Entry 1I50 (X-ray diffraction, 2.80 A resolution); this record covers chains B and C of the 10 polymer chains in the assembly.

[Chain B]
Name: DNA-directed RNA polymerase II 140KD polypeptide
Organism: Saccharomyces cerevisiae
Notes: EC 2.7.7.6
Reference sequence: P08518 (RPB2_YEAST); residue numbers follow UniProt; this construct covers 1-1224
Sequence (1224 residues; row label = number of the first residue in the row):
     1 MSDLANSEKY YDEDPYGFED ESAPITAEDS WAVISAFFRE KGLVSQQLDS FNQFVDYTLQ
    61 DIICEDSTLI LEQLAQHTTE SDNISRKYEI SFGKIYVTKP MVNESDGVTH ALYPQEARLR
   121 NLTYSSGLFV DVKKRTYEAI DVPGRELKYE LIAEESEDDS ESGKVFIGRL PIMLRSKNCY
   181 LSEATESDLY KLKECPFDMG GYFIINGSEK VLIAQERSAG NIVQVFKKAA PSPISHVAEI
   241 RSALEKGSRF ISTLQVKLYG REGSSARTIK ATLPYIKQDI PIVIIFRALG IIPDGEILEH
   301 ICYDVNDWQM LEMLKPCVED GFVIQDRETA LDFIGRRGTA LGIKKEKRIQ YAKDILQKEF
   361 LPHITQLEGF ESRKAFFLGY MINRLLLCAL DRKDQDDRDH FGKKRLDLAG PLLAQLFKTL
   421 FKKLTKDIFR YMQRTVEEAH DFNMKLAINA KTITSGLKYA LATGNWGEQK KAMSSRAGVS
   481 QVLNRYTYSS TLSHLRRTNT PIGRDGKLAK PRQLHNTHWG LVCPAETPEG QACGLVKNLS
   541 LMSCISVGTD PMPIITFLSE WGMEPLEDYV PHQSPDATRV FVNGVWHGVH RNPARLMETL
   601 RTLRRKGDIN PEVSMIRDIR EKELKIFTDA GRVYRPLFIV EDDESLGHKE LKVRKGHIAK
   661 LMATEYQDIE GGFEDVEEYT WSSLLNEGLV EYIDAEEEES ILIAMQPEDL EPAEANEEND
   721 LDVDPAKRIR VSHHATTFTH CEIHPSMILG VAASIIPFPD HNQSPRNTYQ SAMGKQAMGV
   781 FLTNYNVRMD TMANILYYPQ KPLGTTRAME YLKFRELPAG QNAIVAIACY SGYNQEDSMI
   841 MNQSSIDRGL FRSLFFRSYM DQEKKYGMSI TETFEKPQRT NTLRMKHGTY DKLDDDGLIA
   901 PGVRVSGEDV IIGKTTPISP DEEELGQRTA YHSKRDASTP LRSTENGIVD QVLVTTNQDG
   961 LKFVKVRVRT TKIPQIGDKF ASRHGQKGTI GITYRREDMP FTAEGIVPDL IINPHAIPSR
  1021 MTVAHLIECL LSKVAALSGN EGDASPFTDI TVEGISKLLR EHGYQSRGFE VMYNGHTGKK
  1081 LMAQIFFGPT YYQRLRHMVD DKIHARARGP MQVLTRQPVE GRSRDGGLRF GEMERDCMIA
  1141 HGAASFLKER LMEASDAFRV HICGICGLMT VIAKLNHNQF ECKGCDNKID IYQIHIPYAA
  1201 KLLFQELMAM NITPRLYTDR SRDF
Disordered / not traced: 1-17, 71-88, 139-163, 438-445, 468-476, 503-508, 669-677, 713-721, 920-932, 1111-1126
Bound ions: Zn2+: C1163, C1166, C1182, C1185
What the authors report for this chain:
  - catalytic residues: E836, D837
  - conformationally variable residues (domain motion): K347

[Chain C]
Name: DNA-directed RNA polymerase II 45KD polypeptide
Organism: Saccharomyces cerevisiae
Notes: EC 2.7.7.6
Reference sequence: P16370 (RPB3_YEAST); residues 1-318 here = UniProt positions 1-318
Sequence (318 residues; each row starts with the number of its first residue):
     1 MSEEGPQVKI REASKDNVDF ILSNVDLAMA NSLRRVMIAE IPTLAIDSVE VETNTTVLAD
    61 EFIAHRLGLI PLQSMDIEQL EYSRDCFCED HCDKCSVVLT LQAFGESEST TNVYSKDLVI
   121 VSNLMGRNIG HPIIQDKEGN GVLICKLRKG QELKLTCVAK KGIAKEHAKW GPAAAIEFEY
   181 DPWNKLKHTD YWYEQDSAKE WPQSKNCEYE DPPNEGDPFD YKAQADTFYM NVESVGSIPV
   241 DQVVVRGIDT LQKKVASILL ALTQMDQDKV NFASGDNNTA SNMLGSNEDV MMTGAEQDPY
   301 SNASQMGNTG SGGYDNAW
Disordered / not traced: 1-2, 269-318
Bound ions: Zn2+: C86, C88, C92, C95
Curated features (UniProtKB/Swiss-Prot):
  - binding site (Zn(2+)): C86, C88, C92, C95
  - modified residue: S2 (N-acetylserine)
  - natural variant: A30 (A30D: In mutant RPB3-1)
  - mutagenesis: K9 (K9E: Transcript termination readthrough)

[Interface between chain B and chain C]
Pairs across the interface (71; chain B residue first):
  Y797(B) with E61(C); F62(C), hydrophobic
  Y798(B) with F62(C), hydrophobic; R66(C), hydrogen bond
  S844(B) with A168(C)
  D847(B) with H65(C); H167(C), hydrogen bond (backbone-side chain); A168(C), hydrogen bond (side chain-backbone)
  R848(B) with H65(C); A168(C)
  G849(B) with H65(C)
  R852(B) with H65(C), hydrogen bond
  R969(B) with A59(C); E61(C), salt bridge
  T971(B) with E61(C), hydrogen bond
  R995(B) with K165(C)
  R996(B) with I38(C); A173(C), hydrogen bond (side chain-backbone); A174(C), hydrogen bond (side chain-backbone); A175(C)
  E997(B) with R34(C), hydrogen bond (backbone-side chain); R35(C); I38(C); A39(C)
  D998(B) with R35(C), salt bridge
  F1001(B) with R34(C); F178(C), hydrophobic
  A1003(B) with E177(C); F178(C), hydrogen bond (backbone-backbone)
  E1004(B) with E177(C)
  G1005(B) with I176(C)
  R1060(B) with K199(C); P202(C)
  G1063(B) with P202(C)
  Y1064(B) with P202(C)
  Q1065(B) with W201(C); P202(C)
  R1067(B) with E194(C), salt bridge
  F1069(B) with W192(C), hydrophobic; W201(C), hydrophobic
  V1071(B) with Y191(C), hydrophobic
  Y1073(B) with F178(C); E179(C); Y180(C), hydrophobic
  G1075(B) with N31(C); R34(C); R35(C), hydrogen bond (backbone-side chain)
  H1076(B) with N31(C), hydrogen bond (backbone-side chain); R35(C)
  T1077(B) with L27(C); N31(C), hydrogen bond (backbone-side chain)
  G1078(B) with L27(C); N31(C), hydrogen bond (backbone-side chain); F178(C); Y180(C)
  K1079(B) with L27(C); Y180(C); H188(C)
  K1080(B) with Y180(C), hydrogen bond (backbone-side chain); D181(C), hydrogen bond (side chain-backbone); N184(C)
  L1081(B) with H188(C); T189(C), hydrogen bond (backbone-side chain)
  M1082(B) with H188(C); T189(C), hydrogen bond (backbone-side chain); D190(C), hydrogen bond (backbone-backbone)
  Q1084(B) with T189(C), hydrogen bond; D190(C), hydrogen bond (side chain-backbone); Y191(C); W192(C); W201(C)
Also at the interface, not in a pair above, chain B (41 interface residues in all): N786, L854, T970, M999, E1070, N1074, A1083
Also at the interface, not in a pair above, chain C (38 interface residues in all): V57, D60, L69, K187, E200

[Overview]
Chain B and chain C form an interface of 41 and 38 residues respectively; the contacts include 20 hydrogen
bonds and 3 salt bridges. Polar pairs include R969(B)-E61(C), D998(B)-R35(C) and R1067(B)-E194(C). Curated
annotation (UniProt) lists 4 Zn2+-binding residues and one mutagenesis site on chain C. The paper reports
catalytic residues E836(B) and D837(B); conformational variability at K347(B).
Here chain B is DNA-directed RNA polymerase II 140KD polypeptide and chain C is DNA-directed RNA polymerase II
45KD polypeptide, both from Saccharomyces cerevisiae. Entry 1I50 (RNA polymerase II crystal form II at 2.8 A
resolution) was determined by X-ray diffraction (same publication as 1I3Q).
